PDB entry 5T0Q | X-ray diffraction, 2.15 A resolution | chains A and B

# Chain A
Protein: Transcription factor MYC3
From: Arabidopsis thaliana
UniProt: Q9FIP9 (MYC3_ARATH); residue numbers follow UniProt; this construct covers 44-242
Sequence (199 residues; numbered 44 to 242; the number before each row is that of its first residue):
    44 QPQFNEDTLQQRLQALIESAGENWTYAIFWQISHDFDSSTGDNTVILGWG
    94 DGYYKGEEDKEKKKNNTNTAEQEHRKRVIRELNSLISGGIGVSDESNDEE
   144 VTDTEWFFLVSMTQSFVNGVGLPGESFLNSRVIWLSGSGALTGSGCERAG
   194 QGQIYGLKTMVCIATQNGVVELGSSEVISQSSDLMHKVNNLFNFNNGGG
Disordered / not traced: 44, 101-110, 129-141, 239-242
Swiss-Prot annotation at these positions:
  - mutagenesis: Asp-94 (D94A/Q/S: Exhibits an atr2D-like phenotype; dominant resistance to 5-methyl-tryptophan (5MT), a toxic tryptophan analog; D94E: No effect, normal sensitivity to 5MT; D94N: In atr2D ...)

# Chain B
Protein: Protein TIFY 9
From: Arabidopsis thaliana
UniProt: Q93ZM9 (TIF9_ARATH); residues 218-244 here correspond to UniProt positions 166-192 (UniProt number = residue number - 52)
Sequence (27 residues; row label = number of the first residue in the row):
   218 DLPIARRKSLQRFLEKRKERLVSTSPY
Disordered / not traced: 218-219, 237-244
Swiss-Prot annotation at these positions:
  - motif: Ala-222 to Arg-229 (Nuclear localization signal)

# How chain A and chain B interact
Pairs across the interface - 23 pairs, chain A then chain B:
  Gln-53(A) / Arg-229(B)
  Trp-92(A) / Ala-222(B)
  Trp-92(A) / Arg-223(B)
  Trp-92(A) / Ser-226(B)  hydrogen bond
  Gly-93(A) / Ala-222(B)
  Asp-94(A) / Ser-226(B)  hydrogen bond
  Asp-94(A) / Arg-229(B)  salt bridge
  Gly-95(A) / Ser-226(B)
  Tyr-96(A) / Lys-233(B)
  Tyr-97(A) / Phe-230(B)  hydrophobic
  Tyr-97(A) / Lys-233(B)  hydrogen bond (backbone-side chain)
  Lys-98(A) / Lys-233(B)
  Leu-125(A) / Leu-227(B)  hydrophobic
  Leu-125(A) / Leu-231(B)
  Asn-126(A) / Leu-231(B)
  Glu-142(A) / Arg-234(B)  hydrogen bond (backbone-side chain)
  Glu-143(A) / Arg-234(B)  hydrogen bond (backbone-side chain)
  Val-144(A) / Arg-234(B)
  Glu-148(A) / Arg-234(B)  salt bridge
  Phe-151(A) / Phe-230(B)  hydrophobic
  Met-155(A) / Arg-223(B)
  Met-155(A) / Leu-227(B)  hydrophobic
  Thr-156(A) / Arg-223(B)
Interface residues without a listed pair, chain A (19 interface residues in all): Ile-122, Leu-152
Interface residues without a listed pair, chain B (10 interface residues in all): Lys-235

# In short
Chain A and chain B form an interface of 19 and 10 residues respectively, with 5 hydrogen bonds and 2 salt
bridges. Polar contacts include Asp-94(A)/Arg-229(B), Glu-148(A)/Arg-234(B) and Trp-92(A)/Ser-226(B). UniProt
lists one mutagenesis site on chain A.
Here chain A is Transcription factor MYC3 and chain B is Protein TIFY 9, both from Arabidopsis thaliana. Entry
5T0Q (Crystal structure of the Myc3 N-terminal domain [44-242] in complex with JAZ10 Jas domain [166-192] from
...) was determined by X-ray diffraction, deposited together with 5T0F.
